Entry 8T3Q (electron microscopy, 3.14 A resolution); this record covers chains A and N of the 5 polymer chains in the assembly.

# Chain A
Molecule: Guanine nucleotide-binding protein G(q)
Source organism: Homo sapiens
Amino-acid sequence (230 residues; row label = number of the first residue in the row; note: 12 numbers in that range are skipped by the numbering (no residue carries them; nothing is unmodelled there)):
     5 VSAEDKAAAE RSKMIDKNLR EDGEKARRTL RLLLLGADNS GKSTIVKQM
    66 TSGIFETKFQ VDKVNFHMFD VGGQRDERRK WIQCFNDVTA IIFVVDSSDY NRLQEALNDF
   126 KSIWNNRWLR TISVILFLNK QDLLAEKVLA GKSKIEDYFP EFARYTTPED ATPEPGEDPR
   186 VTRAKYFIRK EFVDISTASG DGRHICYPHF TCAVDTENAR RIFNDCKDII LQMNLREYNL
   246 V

# Chain N
Molecule: scFv16
Source organism: Mus musculus
Notes: antibody fragment or engineered binder
Amino-acid sequence (266 residues; row label = number of the first residue in the row):
     2 VQLVESGGGL VQPGGSRKLS CSASGFAFSS FGMHWVRQAP EKGLEWVAYI SSGSGTIYYA
    62 DTVKGRFTIS RDDPKNTLFL QMTSLRSEDT AMYYCVRSIY YYGSSPFDFW GQGTTLTVSA
   122 GGGGSGGGGS GGGGSADIVM TQATSSVPVT PGESVSISCR SSKSLLHSNG NTYLYWFLQR
   182 PGQSPQLLIY RMSNLASGVP DRFSGSGSGT AFTLTISRLE AEDVGVYYCM QHLEYPLTFG
   242 AGTKLELLEE NLYFQGASHH HHHHHH
Unresolved in the structure: 122-136, 249-267
Disulfide bonds: C22-C96, C160-C230

# How chain A and chain N interact
Residue-residue contacts (21):
  S6(A) with H168(N), hydrogen bond; N170(N), hydrogen bond; Y174(N), hydrogen bond
  A7(A) with L234(N), hydrogen bond (backbone-backbone); Y236(N), hydrophobic
  E8(A) with Y101(N); P107(N); Y174(N); Y176(N), hydrogen bond; R192(N), salt bridge
  K10(A) with Y59(N), hydrogen bond
  A11(A) with Y101(N), hydrophobic
  A12(A) with Y101(N)
  E14(A) with S52(N), hydrogen bond; S53(N); G56(N); T57(N), hydrogen bond
  R15(A) with I100(N); Y101(N); Y102(N)
  M18(A) with S53(N), hydrogen bond
Interface residues without a listed pair, chain A (10 interface residues in all): V5
Interface residues without a listed pair, chain N (19 interface residues in all): S31, Y50, H233

# Summary
The interface between chain A and chain N involves 10 residues on one side and 19 on the other; the contacts
include 9 hydrogen bonds and 1 salt bridge. Among the polar pairs are E8(A)-R192(N), S6(A)-H168(N) and
S6(A)-N170(N).
Here chain A is Guanine nucleotide-binding protein G(q) (Homo sapiens) and chain N is scFv16 (Mus musculus).
Entry 8T3Q (Cryo-EM structure of the DHA bound FFA4-Gq complex) was determined by electron microscopy (same
publication as 8T3S, 8T3V and 8T3O).
